Entry 7E8S (electron microscopy, 4.36 A resolution (low resolution: residue-level contacts below are approximate; hydrogen-bond / salt-bridge calls are withheld)); this record covers chains E and F of the 22 polymer chains in the assembly.

Chain E:
Protein: Trafficking protein particle complex subunit 23
Organism: Saccharomyces cerevisiae (strain ATCC 204508 / S288c)
UniProtKB: Q03784 (TRS23_YEAST); residues 1-219 here = UniProt positions 1-219
Amino-acid sequence (219 residues; each row starts with the number of its first residue):
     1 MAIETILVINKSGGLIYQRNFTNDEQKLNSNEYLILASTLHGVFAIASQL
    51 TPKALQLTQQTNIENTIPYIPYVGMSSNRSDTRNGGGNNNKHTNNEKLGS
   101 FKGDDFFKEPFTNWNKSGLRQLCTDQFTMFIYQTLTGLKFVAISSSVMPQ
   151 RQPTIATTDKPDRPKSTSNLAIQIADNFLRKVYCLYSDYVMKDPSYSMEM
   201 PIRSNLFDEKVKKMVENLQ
Disordered / not traced: 55-64, 76-103, 149-168

Chain F:
Protein: Trafficking protein particle complex subunit BET3
Organism: Saccharomyces cerevisiae (strain ATCC 204508 / S288c)
UniProtKB: P36149 (BET3_YEAST); residues 1-193 here = UniProt positions 1-193
Amino-acid sequence (193 residues; each row starts with the number of its first residue):
     1 MVSTTQSRSLKAMGEEIWKNKTEKINTELFTLTYGSIVAQLCQDYERDFN
    51 KVNDHLYSMGYNIGCRLIEDFLARTALPRCENLVKTSEVLSKCAFKIFLN
   101 ITPNITNWSHNKDTFSLILDENPLADFVELPMDAMKSLWYSNILCGVLKG
   151 SLEMVQLDCDVWFVSDILRGDSQTEIKVKLNRILKDEIPIGED
Disordered / not traced: 1-7, 190-193
UniProt features mapped onto this chain:
  - lipidation: Cys-80 (S-palmitoyl cysteine)
  - mutagenesis: Cys-80 (C80S: Loss of palmitoylation)

Chain E / chain F interface:
Residue-residue contacts (33):
  Lys-11(E) / Met-154(F)
  Phe-44(E) / Pro-189(F)
  Ser-48(E) / Ile-188(F)
  Thr-112(E) / Ala-76(F)
  Thr-112(E) / Leu-77(F)
  Thr-112(E) / Pro-78(F)
  Trp-114(E) / Leu-72(F)
  Trp-114(E) / Ala-76(F)
  Trp-114(E) / Leu-77(F)
  Asn-115(E) / Pro-189(F)
  Ser-117(E) / Pro-189(F)
  Gln-133(E) / Glu-187(F)
  Gln-133(E) / Pro-189(F)
  Leu-135(E) / Leu-77(F)
  Leu-135(E) / Arg-79(F)
  Leu-135(E) / Glu-187(F)
  Thr-136(E) / Glu-69(F)
  Thr-136(E) / Leu-72(F)
  Arg-180(E) / Ala-73(F)
  Arg-180(E) / Ala-76(F)
  Tyr-183(E) / Glu-69(F)
  Tyr-183(E) / Ala-73(F)
  Cys-184(E) / Ala-73(F)
  Tyr-186(E) / Glu-69(F)
  Ser-187(E) / Glu-69(F)
  Ser-187(E) / Asp-70(F)
  Ser-187(E) / Ala-73(F)
  Asp-188(E) / Lys-21(F)
  Val-190(E) / Arg-66(F)
  Met-191(E) / Arg-66(F)
  Met-191(E) / Glu-69(F)
  Asp-193(E) / Arg-66(F)
  Tyr-196(E) / Arg-66(F)
Also at the interface, not in a pair above, chain E (30 interface residues in all): Ala-45, Phe-106, Phe-107, Phe-111, Lys-116, Gly-118, Leu-138, Lys-192, Pro-194, Met-198
Also at the interface, not in a pair above, chain F (16 interface residues in all): Asn-20, Arg-74

Overview:
30 residues of chain E and 16 residues of chain F are in contact. From UniProt: one mutagenesis site on chain
F.
Here chain E is Trafficking protein particle complex subunit 23 and chain F is Trafficking protein particle
complex subunit BET3, both from Saccharomyces cerevisiae (strain ATCC 204508 / S288c). Entry 7E8S (Intact
TRAPPII (state I)) was determined by electron microscopy (same publication as 7E2C, 7E2D, 7E8T, 7E93, 7E94 and
7EA3).
